Entry 4QWW (X-ray diffraction, 2.70 A resolution); this record covers chains C and D of the 6 polymer chains in the assembly.

# Chain C
Name: Fab410 antibody light chain
From: Mus musculus
Notes: antibody fragment or engineered binder
Sequence (213 residues; row label = number of the first residue in the row):
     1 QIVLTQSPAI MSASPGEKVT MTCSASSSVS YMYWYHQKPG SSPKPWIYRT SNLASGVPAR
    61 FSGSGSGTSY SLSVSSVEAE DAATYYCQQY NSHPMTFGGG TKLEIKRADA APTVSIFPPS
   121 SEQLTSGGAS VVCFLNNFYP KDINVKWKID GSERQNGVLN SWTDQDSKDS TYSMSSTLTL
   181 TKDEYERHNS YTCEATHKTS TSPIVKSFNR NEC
Unresolved in the structure: 213
Disulfides: C23-C87, C133-C193
From the paper describing this entry:
  - contacts within the chain: Y31-R49

# Chain D
Name: Fab410 antibody heavy chain
From: Mus musculus
Notes: antibody fragment or engineered binder
Sequence (234 residues; each row starts with the number of its first residue):
     1 EVQLVESGGG LVQPKGSLKL SCAASGFTFN TYAMHWVRQA PGKGLEWVAR IRSKSNKYAT
    61 HYADSVKDRF TISRDDSQTM LYLQMNNLKT EDTAMYYCVR EGSYYDSSYG AMDYWGQGTS
   121 VTVSSAKTTP PSVYPLAPGS AAQTNSMVTL GCLVKGYFPE PVTVTWNSGS LSSGVHTFPA
   181 VLESDLYTLS SSVTVPSSPW PSETVTCNVA HPASSTKVDK KIVPRDCGCK PCIC
Unresolved in the structure: 226-234
Disulfides: C22-C98, C152-C207
From the paper describing this entry:
  - conformationally variable residues (side-chain flip): Y104

# Interface between chain C and chain D
Contacting residue pairs (78; chain C residue first):
  Y33(C) with Y109(D), hydrogen bond (side chain-backbone); G110(D); A111(D)
  Y35(C) with A111(D); M112(D), hydrogen bond (side chain-backbone); W115(D)
  Q37(C) with Q39(D), hydrogen bond; Y97(D)
  G40(C) with Q117(D)
  S41(C) with Q117(D)
  S42(C) with Y97(D); W115(D); G116(D), hydrogen bond (side chain-backbone); Q117(D)
  P43(C) with L45(D), hydrophobic; W115(D)
  P45(C) with M112(D); D113(D)
  Y48(C) with S107(D); S108(D); A111(D), hydrophobic
  R49(C) with Y109(D)
  Y86(C) with Q39(D), hydrogen bond; K43(D); G44(D); L45(D), hydrophobic
  Q88(C) with M112(D)
  Y90(C) with H35(D); R50(D), hydrogen bond; E101(D), hydrogen bond; G110(D)
  H93(C) with R50(D); H61(D)
  P94(C) with W47(D), hydrophobic
  M95(C) with W47(D); M112(D), hydrophobic
  F97(C) with L45(D)
  S115(C) with T149(D)
  F117(C) with L136(D); A137(D); P138(D); T149(D)
  P118(C) with R225(D), hydrogen bond (backbone-side chain)
  P119(C) with R225(D)
  S120(C) with Y134(D); P135(D)
  E122(C) with Y134(D); P135(D); K220(D)
  Q123(C) with Y134(D); K155(D)
  S126(C) with Y134(D), hydrogen bond
  S130(C) with L153(D); K155(D)
  V132(C) with L136(D), hydrophobic
  F134(C) with L136(D), hydrophobic; F178(D), hydrophobic; S190(D); S191(D); S192(D)
  N136(C) with H176(D); F178(D); S192(D), hydrogen bond
  N137(C) with H176(D), hydrogen bond
  L159(C) with E183(D); T188(D)
  N160(C) with V181(D)
  S161(C) with F178(D); P179(D), hydrogen bond (side chain-backbone); V181(D)
  W162(C) with P179(D)
  T163(C) with F178(D)
  S173(C) with H176(D), hydrogen bond; F178(D)
  M174(C) with F178(D)
  S175(C) with F178(D); S190(D), hydrogen bond
  T179(C) with K155(D)
Other interface residues (no listed pair), chain C (40 interface residues in all): T177
Other interface residues (no listed pair), chain D (43 interface residues in all): V37, L150, G151, T177
Interface features reported in the paper:
  - specific contacts: H93(C)-R50(D), H93(C)-H61(D)

# In short
40 residues of chain C face 43 of chain D across their interface; the contacts include 14 hydrogen bonds.
Polar pairs include Y33(C)-Y109(D), Y35(C)-M112(D) and Q37(C)-Q39(D). The authors report contacts between
H93(C) and R50(D) and H93(C) and H61(D). The paper reports conformational variability at Y104(D); contacts
within the chain involving R49(C) and Y31(C).
Chain C is Fab410 antibody light chain and chain D is Fab410 antibody heavy chain, both from Mus musculus; the
structure, Crystal structure of the Fab410-BfAChE complex, was determined by X-ray diffraction.
